Entry 6MZV (electron microscopy, 3.40 A resolution); this record covers chains A and D of the 42 polymer chains in the assembly.

== Chain A (and D) ==
Name: Microcompartments protein
From: Haliangium ochraceum (strain DSM 14365 / JCM 11303 / SMP-2)
Notes: chain D of this document is another copy of the same molecule, construct and numbering; everything in this record applies to it too
UniProtKB: D0LID6 (D0LID6_HALO1); residues 1-212 here = UniProt positions 1-212
Sequence (212 residues; numbered 1 to 212; the number before each row is that of its first residue):
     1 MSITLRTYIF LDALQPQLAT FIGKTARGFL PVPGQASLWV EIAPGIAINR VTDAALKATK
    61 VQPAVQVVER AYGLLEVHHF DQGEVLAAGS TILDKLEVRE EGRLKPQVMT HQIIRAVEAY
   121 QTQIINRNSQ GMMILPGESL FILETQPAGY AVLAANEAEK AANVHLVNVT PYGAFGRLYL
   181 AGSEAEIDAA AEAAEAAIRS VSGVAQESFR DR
Disordered / not traced: 1-3, 206-212

== Interface between chain A and chain D ==
Contacting residue pairs (49):
  Pro-16(A) / Leu-135(D)
  Gln-17(A) / Leu-135(D)
  Ala-19(A) / Gln-123(D)  hydrogen bond (backbone-side chain)
  Thr-20(A) / Gln-123(D)
  Thr-20(A) / Asn-126(D)
  Thr-20(A) / Met-133(D)
  Thr-20(A) / Leu-135(D)
  Thr-20(A) / Pro-136(D)
  Gly-23(A) / Gln-123(D)
  Gly-23(A) / Arg-127(D)  hydrogen bond (backbone-side chain)
  Lys-24(A) / Asn-126(D)
  Lys-24(A) / Arg-127(D)
  Lys-24(A) / Ser-129(D)  hydrogen bond (side chain-backbone)
  Lys-24(A) / Gly-131(D)
  Ala-26(A) / Arg-127(D)  hydrogen bond (backbone-side chain)
  Leu-30(A) / Gln-123(D)
  Pro-31(A) / Gln-123(D)  hydrogen bond (backbone-side chain)
  Val-32(A) / Ala-119(D)  hydrophobic
  Val-32(A) / Tyr-120(D)  hydrophobic
  Pro-33(A) / Pro-136(D)  hydrophobic
  Ala-119(A) / Val-32(D)  hydrophobic
  Tyr-120(A) / Val-32(D)  hydrophobic
  Gln-123(A) / Ala-19(D)
  Gln-123(A) / Gly-23(D)
  Gln-123(A) / Leu-30(D)
  Gln-123(A) / Pro-31(D)  hydrogen bond (side chain-backbone)
  Asn-126(A) / Thr-20(D)
  Asn-126(A) / Lys-24(D)
  Arg-127(A) / Gly-23(D)  hydrogen bond (side chain-backbone)
  Arg-127(A) / Lys-24(D)  hydrogen bond (side chain-backbone)
  Arg-127(A) / Ala-26(D)  hydrogen bond (side chain-backbone)
  Ser-129(A) / Lys-24(D)
  Gly-131(A) / Lys-24(D)
  Gly-131(A) / Gly-131(D)
  Gly-131(A) / Met-133(D)
  Met-132(A) / Met-133(D)
  Met-133(A) / Thr-20(D)
  Met-133(A) / Phe-21(D)
  Met-133(A) / Gly-131(D)
  Met-133(A) / Met-132(D)
  Met-133(A) / Leu-166(D)
  Ile-134(A) / Thr-20(D)
  Leu-135(A) / Pro-16(D)
  Leu-135(A) / Gln-17(D)
  Leu-135(A) / Thr-20(D)
  Leu-135(A) / Met-132(D)  hydrophobic
  Pro-136(A) / Thr-20(D)
  Pro-136(A) / Pro-33(D)  hydrophobic
  Leu-166(A) / Met-133(D)
Also at the interface, not in a pair above, chain A (26 interface residues in all): Phe-21, His-165
Also at the interface, not in a pair above, chain D (28 interface residues in all): Arg-27, Gln-130, Ile-134, His-165

== In short ==
Chain A and chain D form an interface of 26 and 28 residues respectively, with 9 hydrogen bonds. Polar pairs
include Ala-19(A)/Gln-123(D), Gly-23(A)/Arg-127(D) and Lys-24(A)/Ser-129(D).
Chain A and chain D are both Microcompartments protein (Haliangium ochraceum (strain DSM 14365 / JCM 11303 /
SMP-2)); the structure, Cryo-EM structure of the HO BMC shell: BMC-TD focused structure, widened inner ring,
was determined by electron microscopy (same publication as 6MZU, 6MZX, 6MZY, 6N06, 6N07, 6N09, 6N0F and 6N0G).
